PDB entry 7BH2 | electron microscopy, 3.00 A resolution | chains B and D of the 4 polymer chains in the assembly

# Chain B
Name: Potassium-transporting ATPase ATP-binding subunit
Source organism: Escherichia coli K-12
Notes: EC 7.2.2.6
UniProt: P03960 (KDPB_ECOLI); numbering as in UniProt (aligned over 1-682)
Sequence (682 residues; each row starts with the number of its first residue):
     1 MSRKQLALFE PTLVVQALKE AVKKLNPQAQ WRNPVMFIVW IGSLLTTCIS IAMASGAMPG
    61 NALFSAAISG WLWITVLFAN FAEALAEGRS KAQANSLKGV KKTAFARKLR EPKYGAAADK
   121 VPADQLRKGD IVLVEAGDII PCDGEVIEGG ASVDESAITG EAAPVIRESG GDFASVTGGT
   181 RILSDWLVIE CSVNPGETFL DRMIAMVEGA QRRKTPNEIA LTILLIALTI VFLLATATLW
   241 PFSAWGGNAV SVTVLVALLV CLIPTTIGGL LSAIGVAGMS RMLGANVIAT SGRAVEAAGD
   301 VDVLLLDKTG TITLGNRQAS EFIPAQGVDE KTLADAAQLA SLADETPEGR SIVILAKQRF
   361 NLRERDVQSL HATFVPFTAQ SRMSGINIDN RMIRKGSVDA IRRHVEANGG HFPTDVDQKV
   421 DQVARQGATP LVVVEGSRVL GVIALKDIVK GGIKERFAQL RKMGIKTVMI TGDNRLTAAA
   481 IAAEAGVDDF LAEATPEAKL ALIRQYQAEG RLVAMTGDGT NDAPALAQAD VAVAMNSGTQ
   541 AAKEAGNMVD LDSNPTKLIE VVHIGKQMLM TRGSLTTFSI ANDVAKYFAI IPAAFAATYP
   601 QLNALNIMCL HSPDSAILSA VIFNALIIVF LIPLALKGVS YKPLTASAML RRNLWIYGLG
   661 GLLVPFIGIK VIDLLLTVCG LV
Unresolved in the structure: 1-8
Differences from the reference sequence: engineered mutation Ala162 (Ser in P03960)
UniProt features mapped onto this chain:
  - active site: Asp307 (4-aspartylphosphate intermediate)
  - binding site (ATP): Asp344, Glu348, Phe377 to Ser384, Lys395
  - binding site (Mg(2+)): Asp518, Asp522
From the paper describing this entry:
  - mutagenesis - D300A/D302A: decreased catalytic activity

# Chain D
Name: Potassium-transporting ATPase KdpF subunit
Source organism: Escherichia coli K-12
UniProt: P36937 (KDPF_ECOLI); residues 1-29 here = UniProt positions 1-29
Sequence (29 residues; each row starts with the number of its first residue):
     1 MSAGVITGVL LVFLLLGYLV YALINAEAF

# Interface between chain B and chain D
Pairs across the interface - 24 pairs, chain B then chain D:
  Trp31(B) - Tyr18(D)  hydrogen bond (backbone-side chain)
  Trp31(B) - Phe29(D)  hydrophobic
  Arg32(B) - Ala28(D)
  Arg32(B) - Phe29(D)
  Pro34(B) - Tyr18(D)
  Phe37(B) - Tyr18(D)  hydrophobic
  Ile38(B) - Leu19(D)  hydrophobic
  Ile41(B) - Leu15(D)  hydrophobic
  Lys214(B) - Ala26(D)  hydrogen bond (side chain-backbone)
  Lys214(B) - Glu27(D)
  Lys214(B) - Phe29(D)
  Ile219(B) - Ala26(D)  hydrophobic
  Ile219(B) - Glu27(D)
  Thr222(B) - Phe29(D)
  Ile223(B) - Ala26(D)  hydrophobic
  Ile226(B) - Leu19(D)
  Ile226(B) - Ala22(D)
  Ile226(B) - Leu23(D)  hydrophobic
  Ile230(B) - Leu16(D)  hydrophobic
  Ile230(B) - Leu19(D)  hydrophobic
  Leu233(B) - Leu15(D)  hydrophobic
  Leu233(B) - Leu19(D)  hydrophobic
  Leu234(B) - Leu16(D)  hydrophobic
  Ala237(B) - Val12(D)  hydrophobic
Interface residues without a listed pair, chain B (20 interface residues in all): Asn33, Leu45, Ala227, Thr229, Trp240
Interface residues without a listed pair, chain D (14 interface residues in all): Val5, Leu11, Val20

# Summary
The interface between chain B and chain D involves 20 residues on one side and 14 on the other; the contacts
include 2 hydrogen bonds. Polar contacts include Trp31(B)-Tyr18(D) and Lys214(B)-Ala26(D). The paper reports
that D300A/D302A of chain B reduce catalytic activity.
Chain B is Potassium-transporting ATPase ATP-binding subunit and chain D is Potassium-transporting ATPase KdpF
subunit, both from Escherichia coli K-12; the structure, Cryo-EM Structure of KdpFABC in E2Pi state with BeF3
and K+, was determined by electron microscopy together with 7BGY, 7BH1, 7LC3 and 7LC6 from the same study.
